PDB entry 8DR6 | electron microscopy, 2.39 A resolution | chains A and E of the 11 polymer chains in the assembly

# Chain A
Name: Replication factor C subunit 1
From: Saccharomyces cerevisiae
Reference sequence: P38630 (RFC1_YEAST); residues 1-861 here = UniProt positions 1-861
Amino-acid sequence (918 residues; each row starts with the number of its first residue):
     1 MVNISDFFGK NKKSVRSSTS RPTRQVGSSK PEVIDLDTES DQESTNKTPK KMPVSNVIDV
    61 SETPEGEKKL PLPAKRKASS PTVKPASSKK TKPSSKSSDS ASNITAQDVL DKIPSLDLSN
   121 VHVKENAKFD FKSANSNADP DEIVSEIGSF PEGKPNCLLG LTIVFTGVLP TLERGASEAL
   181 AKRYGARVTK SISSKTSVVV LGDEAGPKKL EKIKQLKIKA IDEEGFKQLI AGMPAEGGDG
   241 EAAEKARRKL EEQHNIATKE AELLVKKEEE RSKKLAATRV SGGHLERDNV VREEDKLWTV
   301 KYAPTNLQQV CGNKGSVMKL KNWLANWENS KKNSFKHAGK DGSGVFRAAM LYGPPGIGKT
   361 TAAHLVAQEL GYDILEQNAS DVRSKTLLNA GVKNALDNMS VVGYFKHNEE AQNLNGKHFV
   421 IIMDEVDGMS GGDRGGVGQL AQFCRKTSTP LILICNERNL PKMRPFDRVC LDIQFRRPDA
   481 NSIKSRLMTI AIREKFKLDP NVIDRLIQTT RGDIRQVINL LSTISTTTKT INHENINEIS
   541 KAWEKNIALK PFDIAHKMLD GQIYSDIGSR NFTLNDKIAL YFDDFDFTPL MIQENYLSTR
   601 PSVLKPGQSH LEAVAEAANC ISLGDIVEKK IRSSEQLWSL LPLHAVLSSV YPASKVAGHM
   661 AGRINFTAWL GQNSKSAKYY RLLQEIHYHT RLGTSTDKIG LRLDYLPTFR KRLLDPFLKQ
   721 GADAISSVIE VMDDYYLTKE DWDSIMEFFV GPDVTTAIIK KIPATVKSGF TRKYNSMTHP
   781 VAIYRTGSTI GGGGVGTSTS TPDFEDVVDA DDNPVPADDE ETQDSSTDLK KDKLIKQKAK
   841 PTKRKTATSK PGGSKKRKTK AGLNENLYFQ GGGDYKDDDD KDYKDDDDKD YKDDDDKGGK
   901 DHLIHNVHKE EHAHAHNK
Disordered / not traced: 1-288, 408-412, 787-918
Differences from the reference sequence: expression tag (862-918)
UniProt features mapped onto this chain:
  - motif (Nuclear localization signal): Lys830 to Leu834, Lys855 to Lys860
  - binding site (ATP): Thr299, Cys311, Gly353 to Thr361, Asn456
  - modified residue: Thr38 (Phosphothreonine), Ser40 (Phosphoserine), Thr63 (Phosphothreonine)
  - mutagenesis: Asp427 (D427H: In cs mutant CDC44-2; causes cell cycle arrest), Gly436 (G436R: In cs mutant CDC44-3/4; causes cell cycle arrest), Gly512 (G512A: In cs mutant CDC44-9; no effect), Asp513 (D513N: In cs mutants CDC44-1/5/8 and CDC44-9; causes cell cycle arrest)
From the paper describing this entry:
  - binding site for the 32-nt DNA strand: Phe552, Phe587, Arg632, Gln636, Ile664, Phe666, Trp669, Leu670
  - binding site for the 13-nt DNA strand: His556, Ile664

# Chain E
Name: Replication factor C subunit 5
From: Saccharomyces cerevisiae
Reference sequence: P38251 (RFC5_YEAST); residues 1-354 here = UniProt positions 1-354
Amino-acid sequence (354 residues; each row starts with the number of its first residue):
     1 MSLWVDKYRP KSLNALSHNE ELTNFLKSLS DQPRDLPHLL LYGPNGTGKK TRCMALLESI
    61 FGPGVYRLKI DVRQFVTASN RKLELNVVSS PYHLEITPSD MGNNDRIVIQ ELLKEVAQME
   121 QVDFQDSKDG LAHRYKCVII NEANSLTKDA QAALRRTMEK YSKNIRLIMV CDSMSPIIAP
   181 IKSRCLLIRC PAPSDSEIST ILSDVVTNER IQLETKDILK RIAQASNGNL RVSLLMLESM
   241 ALNNELALKS SSPIIKPDWI IVIHKLTRKI VKERSVNSLI ECRAVLYDLL AHCIPANIIL
   301 KELTFSLLDV ETLNTTNKSS IIEYSSVFDE RLSLGNKAIF HLEGFIAKVM CCLD
UniProt features mapped onto this chain:
  - binding site (ATP): Val5, Ser17, Gly43 to Thr51, Arg231

# Chain A / chain E interface
Pairs across the interface (107; chain A residue first):
  Gln593(A) - Arg283(E)  hydrogen bond (backbone-side chain)
  Gln593(A) - Phe340(E)
  Gln593(A) - Glu343(E)
  Glu594(A) - Arg283(E)  salt bridge
  Tyr596(A) - Arg283(E)
  Tyr596(A) - Glu343(E)  hydrogen bond
  Leu597(A) - Val276(E)
  Leu597(A) - Leu279(E)  hydrophobic
  Leu597(A) - Ile280(E)
  Leu597(A) - Arg283(E)
  Leu597(A) - Glu343(E)
  His610(A) - Val276(E)
  Leu611(A) - Cys351(E)  hydrogen bond (backbone-side chain)
  Glu612(A) - Cys351(E)
  Val614(A) - Leu279(E)  hydrophobic
  Ala615(A) - Ala347(E)  hydrophobic
  Ala615(A) - Lys348(E)
  Ala615(A) - Cys351(E)  hydrophobic
  Glu616(A) - Lys348(E)
  Ala618(A) - Gly344(E)
  Asn619(A) - Arg331(E)  hydrogen bond
  Ile621(A) - Phe340(E)  hydrophobic
  Ser622(A) - Arg331(E)  hydrogen bond
  Ser622(A) - His341(E)  hydrogen bond
  Leu623(A) - Arg331(E)
  Asp625(A) - Gly335(E)
  Asp625(A) - Asn336(E)  hydrogen bond (side chain-backbone)
  Asp625(A) - Lys337(E)  hydrogen bond (side chain-backbone)
  Asp625(A) - Phe340(E)
  Asp625(A) - His341(E)  salt bridge
  Ile626(A) - Arg331(E)
  Ile626(A) - Leu334(E)
  Lys629(A) - Ser333(E)
  Lys629(A) - Leu334(E)
  Lys629(A) - Gly335(E)  hydrogen bond (side chain-backbone)
  Lys629(A) - Asn336(E)
  Trp669(A) - Tyr287(E)
  Trp669(A) - Lys337(E)
  Trp669(A) - Ile339(E)
  Gln672(A) - Tyr287(E)
  Lys675(A) - Ala291(E)
  Ser676(A) - Leu290(E)  hydrogen bond (side chain-backbone)
  Ser676(A) - Ala291(E)
  Tyr679(A) - Ala291(E)
  Tyr679(A) - Cys293(E)
  Tyr680(A) - Cys293(E)
  Leu683(A) - Cys293(E)  hydrophobic
  Gln684(A) - Asp100(E)
  Tyr688(A) - Ile70(E)
  Tyr688(A) - Asn86(E)
  Tyr688(A) - Asp100(E)  hydrogen bond
  Arg691(A) - Lys50(E)
  Arg691(A) - Val88(E)
  Arg691(A) - Glu95(E)  salt bridge
  Leu692(A) - Leu68(E)  hydrophobic
  Leu692(A) - Ile70(E)  hydrophobic
  Gly693(A) - Asp6(E)
  Gly693(A) - Arg9(E)
  Thr694(A) - Asp6(E)
  Ser695(A) - Asp6(E)
  Ser695(A) - Arg9(E)
  Ser695(A) - Lys50(E)
  Ser695(A) - Arg231(E)
  Asp697(A) - Glu142(E)
  Ile699(A) - Pro295(E)  hydrophobic
  Arg702(A) - Asp258(E)  salt bridge
  Arg702(A) - His292(E)  hydrogen bond (side chain-backbone)
  Arg702(A) - Cys293(E)
  Arg702(A) - Ile294(E)
  Leu703(A) - Trp259(E)
  Leu703(A) - Ile294(E)  hydrophobic
  Asp704(A) - Arg231(E)  salt bridge
  Asp704(A) - Val232(E)
  Asp704(A) - Leu235(E)
  Tyr705(A) - Leu3(E)  hydrophobic
  Tyr705(A) - Val5(E)
  Tyr705(A) - Asp6(E)  hydrogen bond
  Tyr705(A) - Arg231(E)
  Tyr705(A) - Leu235(E)
  Thr708(A) - Leu3(E)
  Thr708(A) - Leu235(E)  hydrogen bond (side chain-backbone)
  Thr708(A) - Glu238(E)
  Thr708(A) - Ser239(E)  hydrogen bond
  Phe709(A) - Leu3(E)  hydrophobic
  Lys711(A) - Ser239(E)
  Lys711(A) - Asn243(E)
  Arg712(A) - Leu3(E)
  Arg712(A) - Glu238(E)  salt bridge
  Arg712(A) - Leu242(E)
  Lys719(A) - Leu242(E)
  Val731(A) - Met1(E)
  Asp734(A) - Met1(E)
  Asp734(A) - Ser2(E)
  Tyr735(A) - Ser2(E)
  Tyr735(A) - Leu3(E)  hydrogen bond (side chain-backbone)
  Tyr735(A) - Asp6(E)  hydrogen bond
  Glu747(A) - His292(E)
  Phe748(A) - His292(E)
  Phe748(A) - Cys293(E)  hydrophobic
  Val750(A) - Asp258(E)  hydrogen bond (backbone-side chain)
  Val750(A) - Asp288(E)
  Val750(A) - His292(E)
  Gly751(A) - Val262(E)
  Asp753(A) - Asp258(E)
  Ile783(A) - Ile70(E)
  Arg785(A) - Val72(E)
  Arg785(A) - Glu84(E)  salt bridge
Interface residues without a listed pair, chain A (61 interface residues in all): Leu590, Glu628, Ala668, Thr696, Pro707, Phe749, Pro752, Tyr784
Interface residues without a listed pair, chain E (63 interface residues in all): Trp4, Thr51, Thr97, Asn229, Ile255, Pro257, Ile261, Arg274, Ser275, Phe328, Met350

# Summary
61 residues of chain A face 63 of chain E across their interface; the contacts include 18 hydrogen bonds and 7
salt bridges. Among the polar pairs are Glu594(A)-Arg283(E), Asp625(A)-His341(E) and Arg691(A)-Glu95(E). From
the paper: a binding site for the 32-nt DNA strand at Phe552(A), Phe587(A) and Arg632(A) among others; a
binding site for the 13-nt DNA strand at His556(A) and Ile664(A).
Here chain A is Replication factor C subunit 1 and chain E is Replication factor C subunit 5, both from
Saccharomyces cerevisiae. Entry 8DR6 (Closed state of RFC:PCNA bound to a nicked dsDNA) was determined by
electron microscopy together with 8DQW, 8DQX, 8DQZ, 8DR0, 8DR1, 8DR3 and 3 further entries from the same
study.
